8YQ0 - chains E and F of the 6 polymer chains in the assembly; structure by X-ray diffraction, 3.10 A resolution.

# Chain E (and F)
Protein: Ribose-phosphate pyrophosphokinase 1
From: Homo sapiens
Notes: EC 2.7.6.1; chain F of this document is another copy of the same molecule, construct and numbering; everything in this record applies to it too
UniProt: P60891 (PRPS1_HUMAN); the construct has insertions or renumbered stretches relative to UniProt, so the offset changes along the chain: 2-102 = UniProt 2-102; 106-321 = UniProt 103-318
Amino-acid sequence (321 residues; numbered 1 to 321; the number before each row is that of its first residue):
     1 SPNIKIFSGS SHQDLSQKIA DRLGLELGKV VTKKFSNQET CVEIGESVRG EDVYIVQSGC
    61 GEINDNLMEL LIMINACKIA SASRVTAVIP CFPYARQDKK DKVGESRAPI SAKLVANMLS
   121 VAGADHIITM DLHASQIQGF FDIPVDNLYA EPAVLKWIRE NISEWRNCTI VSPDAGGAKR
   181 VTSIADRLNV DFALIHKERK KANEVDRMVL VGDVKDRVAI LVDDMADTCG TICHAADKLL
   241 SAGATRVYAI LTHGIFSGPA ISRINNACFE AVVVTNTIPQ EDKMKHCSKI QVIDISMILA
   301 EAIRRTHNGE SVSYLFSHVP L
Not modelled in the structure: 198-206 (chain F: 1, 199-206)
Construct notes: expression tag (1); insertion (103-105)
Curated features (UniProtKB/Swiss-Prot):
  - region: Lys215 to Gly230 (Binding of phosphoribosylpyrophosphate)
  - binding site (ATP): Arg96 to Asp101, His133
  - binding site (Mg(2+)): Asp131, His133, Asp142, Asp146
From the paper describing this entry:
  - mutagenesis - R96A: abolished catalytic activity (proposed by the authors, not directly observed)

# Interface between chain E and chain F
Pairs across the interface (71):
  Asp101(E) with Tyr149(F), hydrogen bond
  Lys102(E) with Tyr149(F)
  Val103(E) with Tyr149(F); Pro152(F); Arg187(F)
  Gly104(E) with Leu148(F); Tyr149(F), hydrogen bond (backbone-backbone)
  Glu105(E) with Asn147(F); Tyr149(F); Arg305(F), salt bridge
  Ser106(E) with Ser135(F); Gln138(F), hydrogen bond; Asn147(F), hydrogen bond (backbone-backbone); Tyr149(F)
  Arg107(E) with Gln138(F)
  Ala108(E) with Gln138(F)
  Pro109(E) with Gly139(F)
  Lys113(E) with Gly139(F), hydrogen bond (side chain-backbone); Phe140(F); Phe141(F); Asp142(F)
  Asn117(E) with Asp142(F)
  Ala134(E) with Gln136(F)
  Ser135(E) with Lys99(F)
  Gln136(E) with Ala134(F); Gln136(F); Phe140(F)
  Gln138(E) with Ser106(F), hydrogen bond; Arg107(F)
  Gly139(E) with Pro109(F); Lys113(F), hydrogen bond (backbone-side chain); Phe140(F)
  Phe140(E) with Gln136(F); Gly139(F); Phe140(F), hydrophobic
  Phe141(E) with Lys113(F), hydrogen bond (backbone-side chain)
  Asp142(E) with Lys113(F), salt bridge; Asn117(F)
  Asp146(E) with Glu105(F)
  Asn147(E) with Glu105(F); Ser106(F), hydrogen bond (backbone-backbone)
  Leu148(E) with Gly104(F)
  Tyr149(E) with Asp101(F), hydrogen bond; Lys102(F); Val103(F); Gly104(F), hydrogen bond (backbone-backbone); Glu105(F); Ser106(F)
  Pro152(E) with Val103(F)
  Ala175(E) with Ala178(F); Lys179(F); Thr182(F)
  Ala178(E) with Ala175(F)
  Lys179(E) with Gly176(F)
  Thr182(E) with Ala175(F); His196(F)
  Asp186(E) with His196(F), salt bridge; Lys197(F); Glu198(F)
  Arg187(E) with Val103(F)
  Phe192(E) with His196(F)
  Leu194(E) with Phe192(F), hydrophobic; Leu194(F), hydrophobic
  His196(E) with Thr182(F); Asp186(F), salt bridge; Phe192(F)
  Val211(E) with Phe192(F), hydrophobic; Val211(F), hydrophobic; Gly212(F)
  Gly212(E) with Val211(F)
  Arg305(E) with Glu105(F), salt bridge
Other interface residues (no listed pair), chain E (40 interface residues in all): Gly176, Lys197, Val209, Phe316
Other interface residues (no listed pair), chain F (41 interface residues in all): Ala108, Asp146, Phe316

# In short
40 residues of chain E and 41 residues of chain F are in contact; the contacts include 11 hydrogen bonds and 5
salt bridges. Polar pairs include Glu105(E)-Arg305(F), Asp142(E)-Lys113(F) and Asp186(E)-His196(F). UniProt
lists 7 ATP-binding residues and 4 Mg2+-binding residues on chain E. From the paper: R96A of chain E abolishes
catalytic activity.
Both chains are Ribose-phosphate pyrophosphokinase 1 (Homo sapiens). Entry 8YQ0 (Crystal structure of human
phosphoribosyl pyrophosphate synthetase 1(PRPS1) chimera swapped with three residues from PRPS2) was
determined by X-ray diffraction, deposited together with 8YPY and 8YPZ.
